6MZF - chains A and B of the 14 polymer chains in the assembly; structure by X-ray diffraction, 4.40 A resolution (low resolution: residue-level contacts below are approximate; hydrogen-bond / salt-bridge calls are withheld).

[Chain A]
Name: Tubulin alpha-1A chain
Source organism: Sus scrofa
UniProtKB: P02550 (TBA1A_PIG); numbering as in UniProt (aligned over 1-451)
Chain sequence (451 residues; row label = number of the first residue in the row):
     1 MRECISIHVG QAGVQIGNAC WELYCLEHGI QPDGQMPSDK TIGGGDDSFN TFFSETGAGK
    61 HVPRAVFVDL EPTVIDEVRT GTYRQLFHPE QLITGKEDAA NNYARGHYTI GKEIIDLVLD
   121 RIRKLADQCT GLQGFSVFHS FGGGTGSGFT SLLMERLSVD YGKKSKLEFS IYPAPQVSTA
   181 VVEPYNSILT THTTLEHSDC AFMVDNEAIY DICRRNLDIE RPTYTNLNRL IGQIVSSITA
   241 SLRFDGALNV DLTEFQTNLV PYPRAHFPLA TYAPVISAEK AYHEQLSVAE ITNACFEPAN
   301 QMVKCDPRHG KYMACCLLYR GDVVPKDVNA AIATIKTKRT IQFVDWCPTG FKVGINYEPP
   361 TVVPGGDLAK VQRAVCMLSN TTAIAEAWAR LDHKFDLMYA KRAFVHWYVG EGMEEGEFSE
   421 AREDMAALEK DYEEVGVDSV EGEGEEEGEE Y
Disordered / not traced: 1, 39-46, 280-284, 438-451
Small-molecule neighbours: GTP (guanosine-5'-triphosphate): Gly10, Gln11, Ala12, Gln15, Ile16, Asp69, Glu71, Asp98, Ala99, Ala100, Asn101, Ser140, Gly142, Gly143, Gly144, Thr145, Gly146, Ile171, Val177, Ser178, Thr179, Glu183, Asn206, Tyr224, Leu227, Asn228, Ile231
Curated features (UniProtKB/Swiss-Prot):
  - active site: Glu254
  - binding site (GTP): Gly10, Gln11, Ala12, Gln15, Glu71, Ala99, Ser140, Gly143, Gly144, Thr145, Gly146, Thr179, Glu183, Asn206, Tyr224, Asn228, Leu252
  - binding site (Mg(2+)): Glu71
  - site: Tyr451 (Involved in polymerization)
  - modified residue: Lys40 (N6-acetyllysine), Tyr282 (3'-nitrotyrosine), Ser439 (Phosphoserine), Glu443 (5-glutamyl polyglutamate), Glu445 (5-glutamyl polyglutamate), Tyr451 (3'-nitrotyrosine)
  - natural variant: Ala265 (A265G; A265I), Thr271 to Ala273 (sequence variant, change not given here)

[Chain B]
Name: Tubulin beta chain
Source organism: Sus scrofa
UniProtKB: P02554 (TBB_PIG); the author numbering skips numbers that UniProt does not, so the offset changes along the chain: 1-42 = UniProt 1-42; 45-360 = UniProt 43-358; 369-455 = UniProt 359-445
Chain sequence (445 residues; numbered 1 to 455; 10 numbers in that range are skipped by the numbering (no residue carries them; nothing is unmodelled there); the number before each row is that of its first residue):
     1 MREIVHIQAG QCGNQIGAKF WEVISDEHGI DPTGSYHGDS DL
    45 QLERINVYYN EAAGNKYVPR AILVDLEPGT MDSVRSGPFG QIFRPDNFVF GQSGAGNNWA
   105 KGHYTEGAEL VDSVLDVVRK ESESCDCLQG FQLTHSLGGG TGSGMGTLLI SKIREEYPDR
   165 IMNTFSVVPS PKVSDTVVEP YNATLSVHQL VENTDETYCI DNEALYDICF RTLKLTTPTY
   225 GDLNHLVSAT MSGVTTCLRF PGQLNADLRK LAVNMVPFPR LHFFMPGFAP LTSRGSQQYR
   285 ALTVPELTQQ MFDAKNMMAA CDPRHGRYLT VAAVFRGRMS MKEVDEQMLN VQNKNSSYFV
   345 EWIPNNVKTA VCDIPP
   369 RGLKMSATFI GNSTAIQELF KRISEQFTAM FRRKAFLHWY TGEGMDEMEF TEAESNMNDL
   429 VSEYQQYQDA TADEQGEFEE EGEEDEA
Disordered / not traced: 55-61, 442-455
Small-molecule neighbours: GDP (guanosine-5'-diphosphate): Gly10, Gln11, Cys12, Gln15, Ile16, Asp69, Asn101, Ser140, Gly142, Gly143, Gly144, Thr145, Gly146, Val171, Pro173, Val177, Ser178, Glu183, Asn206, Leu209, Tyr224, Leu227, Asn228
Curated features (UniProtKB/Swiss-Prot):
  - motif: Met1 to Ile4 (MREI motif)
  - binding site (GTP): Gln11, Glu71, Ser140, Gly144, Thr145, Gly146, Asn206, Asn228
  - binding site (Mg(2+)): Glu71
  - modified residue: Ser40 (Phosphoserine), Lys60 (N6-acetyllysine), Ser174 (Phosphoserine), Thr287 (Phosphothreonine), Thr292 (Phosphothreonine), Arg320 (Omega-N-methylarginine), Glu448 (5-glutamyl polyglutamate)
  - cross-link (Glycyl lysine isopeptide (Lys-Gly)): Lys60 (interchain with G-Cter in ubiquitin), Lys326 (interchain with G-Cter in ubiquitin)

[Interface between chain A and chain B]
Pairs across the interface (55; chain A residue first):
  Gln11(A) with Gln247(B)
  Lys96(A) with Met1(B); Asp130(B); Cys131(B)
  Glu97(A) with Met1(B); Cys131(B); Asp163(B); Arg164(B); Arg253(B)
  Asp98(A) with Met1(B); Asp251(B); Lys254(B)
  Ala100(A) with Arg253(B); Lys254(B); Val257(B)
  Asn101(A) with Lys254(B); Asn258(B)
  Arg105(A) with Arg253(B)
  Pro175(A) with Asn349(B)
  Ser178(A) with Leu248(B); Lys352(B)
  Thr179(A) with Gln247(B); Asn258(B)
  Ala180(A) with Asn258(B); Lys352(B)
  Val181(A) with Asn258(B); Ile347(B); Asn349(B)
  Arg214(A) with Lys326(B)
  Glu220(A) with Lys326(B)
  Tyr224(A) with Gln247(B)
  Lys394(A) with Asn349(B)
  Leu397(A) with Trp346(B); Pro348(B)
  Met398(A) with Trp346(B); Pro348(B)
  Lys401(A) with Phe262(B); Trp346(B); Thr439(B); Ala440(B)
  Arg402(A) with Phe262(B)
  Ala403(A) with Pro261(B); Phe262(B)
  Phe404(A) with Val257(B); Val260(B); Pro261(B); Thr314(B); Ile347(B)
  His406(A) with Val260(B); Pro261(B); Phe262(B); Pro263(B)
  Trp407(A) with Ala256(B); Val257(B); Val260(B)
Other interface residues (no listed pair), chain A (26 interface residues in all): Val182, Val405
Other interface residues (no listed pair), chain B (31 interface residues in all): Leu132, Met259, Glu345, Asn350, Tyr435

[Summary]
The interface between chain A and chain B involves 26 residues on one side and 31 on the other. Ligands of
chain A: GTP. Bound to chain B: GDP.
Here chain A is Tubulin alpha-1A chain and chain B is Tubulin beta chain, both from Sus scrofa. Entry 6MZF
(Structural Basis of Tubulin Recruitment and Assembly by Microtubule Polymerases with Tumor Overexpressed Gene
(TOG) Domain ...) was determined by X-ray diffraction (same publication as 6MZE and 6MZG).
